6NZV - chain A; structure by X-ray diffraction, 1.55 A resolution.

Chain A:
Name: HCV NS3/4A protease
Organism: Hepatitis C virus subtype 1a
Reference sequence: S4UY05 (S4UY05_9HEPC); residues 1004-1182 here correspond to UniProt positions 1030-1208 (UniProt number = residue number + 26)
Amino-acid sequence (203 residues; numbered 980 to 1182; the number before each row is that of its first residue):
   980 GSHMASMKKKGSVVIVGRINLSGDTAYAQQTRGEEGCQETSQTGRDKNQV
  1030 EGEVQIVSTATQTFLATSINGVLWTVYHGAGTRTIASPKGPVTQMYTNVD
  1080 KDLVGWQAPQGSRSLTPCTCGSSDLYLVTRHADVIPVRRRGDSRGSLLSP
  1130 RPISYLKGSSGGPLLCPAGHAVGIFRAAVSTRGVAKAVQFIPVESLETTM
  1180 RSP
Disordered / not traced: 980-988, 1180-1182
Construct notes: expression tag (980-1003); variant Glu1013 (Leu1039 in S4UY05), Glu1014 (Leu1040 in S4UY05), Gln1017 (Ile1043 in S4UY05), Glu1018 (Val1044 in S4UY05), Gln1021 (Leu1047 in S4UY05), Ser1047 (Cys1073 in S4UY05), Leu1052 (Cys1078 in S4UY05), Thr1072 (Val1098 in S4UY05), Gln1086 (Pro1112 in S4UY05), Ser1159 (Cys1185 in S4UY05); engineered mutation Gln1168 (Asp1194 in S4UY05)
Metal / ion sites: Zn2+: Cys1097, Cys1099, Cys1145
Ligand contacts: L9J ((1aR,5S,8S,9S,10R,22aR)-5-tert-butyl-N-[(1R,2R)-2-(difluoromethyl)-1-{[(1-methylcyclopropyl)sulfonyl]carbamoyl}cyclopropyl]-9-ethyl-14-methoxy-3,6-dioxo-1,1a,3,4,5,6,9,10,18,19,20,21,22,22a-tetradecahydro-8H-7,10-methanocyclopropa[18,19][1,10,3,6]dioxadiazacyclononadecino[11,12-b]quinoxaline-8-carboxamide): Gln1041, Thr1042, Phe1043, Tyr1056, His1057, Gly1058, Val1078, Asp1081, Arg1123, Ile1132, Leu1135, Lys1136, Gly1137, Ser1138, Ser1139, Phe1154, Arg1155, Ala1156, Ala1157, Val1158, Gln1168

In short:
Ligands of chain A: compound L9J. The Zn2+ site is built by Cys1097, Cys1099 and Cys1145.
Chain A is HCV NS3/4A protease (Hepatitis C virus subtype 1a); the structure, Crystal structure of HCV NS3/4A
protease in complex with compound 12, was determined by X-ray diffraction together with 6NZT from the same
study.
